7TMQ - chains D and E of the 15 polymer chains in the assembly; structure by electron microscopy, 3.30 A resolution.

[Chain D]
Protein: Vacuolar proton pump subunit B
Source organism: Saccharomyces cerevisiae
UniProt: A0A6A5Q585 (A0A6A5Q585_YEASX); residues 1-517 here = UniProt positions 1-517
Chain sequence (517 residues; numbered 1 to 517; the number before each row is that of its first residue):
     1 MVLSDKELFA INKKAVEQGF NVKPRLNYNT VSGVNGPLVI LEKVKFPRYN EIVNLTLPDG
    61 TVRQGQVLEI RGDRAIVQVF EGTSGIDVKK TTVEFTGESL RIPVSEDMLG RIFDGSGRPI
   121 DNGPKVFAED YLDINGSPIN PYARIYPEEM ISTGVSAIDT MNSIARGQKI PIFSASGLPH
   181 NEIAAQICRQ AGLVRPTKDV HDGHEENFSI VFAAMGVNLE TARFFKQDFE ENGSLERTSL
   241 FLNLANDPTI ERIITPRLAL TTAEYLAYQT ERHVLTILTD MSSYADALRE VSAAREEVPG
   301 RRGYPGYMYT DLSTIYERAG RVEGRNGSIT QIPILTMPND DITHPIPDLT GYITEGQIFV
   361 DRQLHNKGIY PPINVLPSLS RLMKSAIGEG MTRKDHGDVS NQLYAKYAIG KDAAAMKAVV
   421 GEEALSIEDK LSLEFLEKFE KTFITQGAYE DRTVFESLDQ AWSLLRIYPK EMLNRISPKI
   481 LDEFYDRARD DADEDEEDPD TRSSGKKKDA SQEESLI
Disordered / not traced: 1-15, 195-206, 486-517

[Chain E]
Protein: H(+)-transporting two-sector ATPase
Source organism: Saccharomyces cerevisiae
Notes: EC 7.1.2.2
UniProt: A0A6L0YX77 (A0A6L0YX77_YEASX); residues 0-616 here correspond to UniProt positions 1-617 (UniProt number = residue number + 1)
Chain sequence (639 residues; each row starts with the number of its first residue; numbering starts at 0):
     0 MAGAIENARK EIKRISLEDH AESEYGAIYS VSGPVVIAEN MIGCAMYELV KVGHDNLVGE
    60 VIRIDGDKAT IQVYEETAGL TVGDPVLRTG KPLSVELGPG LMETIYDGIQ RPLKAIKEES
   120 QSIYIPRGID TPALDRTIKW QFTPGKFQVG DHISGGDIYG SVFENSLISS HKILLPPRSR
   180 GTITWIAPAG EYTLDEKILE VEFDGKKSDF TLYHTWPVRV PRPVTEKLSA DYPLLTGQRV
   240 LDALFPCVQG GTTCIPGAFG CGKTVISQSL SKYSNSDAII YVGCGERGNE MAEVLMEFPE
   300 LYTEMSGTKE PIMKRTTLVA NTSNMPVAAR EASIYTGITL AEYFRDQGKN VSMIADSSSR
   360 WAEALREISG RLGEMPADQG FPAYLGAKLA SFYERAGKAV ALGSPDRTGS VSIVAAVSPA
   420 GGDFSDPVTT ATLGITQVFW GLDKKLAQRK HFPSINTSVS YSKYTNVLNK FYDSNYPEFP
   480 VLRDRMKEIL SNAEELEQVV QLVGKSALSD SDKITLDVAT LIKEDFLQQN GYSTYDAFCP
   540 IWKTFDMMRA FISYHDEAQK AVANGANWSK LADSTGDVKH AVSSSKFFEP SRGEKEVHGE
   600 FEKLLSTMQE RFAESTDDYK DHDGDYKDHD IDYKDDDDK
Disordered / not traced: 0-23, 418-424, 614-638
Differences from the reference sequence: expression tag (617-638)

[Interface between chain D and chain E]
Residue-residue contacts (60; chain D residue first):
  Ser32(D) with Asp64(E); Gly65(E), hydrogen bond (backbone-backbone)
  Gly33(D) with Ile63(E)
  Val34(D) with Met45(E), hydrophobic; Arg62(E); Ile63(E), hydrogen bond (backbone-backbone)
  Asn35(D) with Arg62(E)
  Gly36(D) with Met45(E)
  Thr83(D) with Met45(E)
  Ser84(D) with Tyr46(E)
  Gly85(D) with Ala44(E); Met45(E), hydrogen bond (backbone-backbone)
  Ile86(D) with Cys43(E); Ala44(E); Met45(E), hydrogen bond (backbone-backbone)
  Asp87(D) with Cys43(E)
  Val88(D) with Cys43(E); Ile63(E), hydrophobic
  Lys89(D) with Gly42(E)
  Ser176(D) with Leu432(E)
  Gly177(D) with Tyr460(E)
  Asn181(D) with Lys462(E), hydrogen bond
  Leu219(D) with Lys226(E)
  Glu220(D) with Gln436(E)
  Thr221(D) with Gln436(E)
  Arg223(D) with Lys226(E), hydrogen bond (side chain-backbone); Ser228(E)
  Ala245(D) with Ala389(E)
  Asn246(D) with Ala389(E); Ser390(E); Glu393(E)
  Thr249(D) with Ala386(E)
  Arg289(D) with Ala376(E); Ala382(E)
  Glu290(D) with Ala382(E)
  Ala293(D) with Met374(E); Ala382(E), hydrophobic
  Pro299(D) with Pro375(E); Ala376(E)
  Gly303(D) with Ala376(E)
  Pro338(D) with Thr429(E)
  Arg362(D) with Ser457(E); Val458(E); Tyr460(E)
  Asn366(D) with Thr456(E); Ser457(E); Lys486(E); Glu487(E)
  Lys367(D) with Glu487(E); Asn491(E)
  Ala415(D) with Val498(E)
  Lys417(D) with Ala506(E)
  Ala418(D) with Leu495(E), hydrophobic; Val498(E), hydrophobic; Ala506(E); Leu507(E), hydrophobic
  Val419(D) with Val498(E), hydrophobic; Val502(E), hydrophobic; Ala506(E)
  Gly421(D) with Ala506(E)
Also at the interface, not in a pair above, chain D (42 interface residues in all): His180, Asn218, Glu296, Glu297, Arg302, Val420
Also at the interface, not in a pair above, chain E (41 interface residues in all): Ile41, Leu227, Asp377, Ile434, Ser459, Ser490

[Summary]
The interface between chain D and chain E involves 42 residues on one side and 41 on the other; the contacts
include 6 hydrogen bonds. Among the polar pairs are Asn181(D)-Lys462(E), Arg223(D)-Lys226(E) and
Ser32(D)-Gly65(E).
Chain D is Vacuolar proton pump subunit B and chain E is H(+)-transporting two-sector ATPase, both from
Saccharomyces cerevisiae; the structure, V1 complex lacking subunit C from Saccharomyces cerevisiae, State 3,
was determined by electron microscopy together with 7TMM, 7TMO, 7TMP, 7TMR, 7TMS and 7TMT from the same study.
